Entry 1OUQ (X-ray diffraction, 3.20 A resolution); this record covers chains X and A of the 10 polymer chains in the assembly.

[Chain X]
Molecule: loxP DNA
Sequence (21 nucleotides; row label = number of the first residue in the row):
   116 TGTATGCTAT ACGAAGTTAT C

[Chain A]
Protein: Cre recombinase
From: Enterobacteria phage P1
UniProt: P06956 (RECR_BPP1); residue numbers follow UniProt; this construct covers 1-343
Sequence (343 residues; numbered 1 to 343; the number before each row is that of its first residue):
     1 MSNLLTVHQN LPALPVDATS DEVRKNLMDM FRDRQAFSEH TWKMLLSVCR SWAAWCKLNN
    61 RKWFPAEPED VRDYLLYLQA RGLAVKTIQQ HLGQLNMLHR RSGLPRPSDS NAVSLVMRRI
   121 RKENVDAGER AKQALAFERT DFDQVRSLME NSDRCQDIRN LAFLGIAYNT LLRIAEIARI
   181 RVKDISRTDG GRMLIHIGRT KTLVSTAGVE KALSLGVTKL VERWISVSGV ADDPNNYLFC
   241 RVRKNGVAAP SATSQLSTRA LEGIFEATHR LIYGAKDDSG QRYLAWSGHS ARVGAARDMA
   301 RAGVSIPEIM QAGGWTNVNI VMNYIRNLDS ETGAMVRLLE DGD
Not modelled in the structure: 1-9, 342-343
Swiss-Prot annotation at these positions:
  - active site: Arg173, His289, Arg292, Trp315, Tyr324 (O-(3'-phospho-DNA)-tyrosine intermediate)
From the paper describing this entry:
  - binding site for loxP DNA: His289, Tyr324
  - binding site for loxP DNA: Trp315
  - conformationally variable residues (helix shift): Tyr324
  - catalytic residues: His289 (proposed by the authors, not directly observed)
  - catalytic residues: Lys201 (citing earlier work)

[Interface between chain X and chain A]
Pairs across the interface - 35 pairs, chain X then chain A:
  DG121(X) - Arg106(A)  salt bridge to the phosphate
  DC122(X) - Thr41(A)  sugar contact
  DC122(X) - Arg100(A)  salt bridge to the phosphate
  DT123(X) - Phe37(A)  phosphate contact
  DT123(X) - Ser38(A)  hydrogen bond to the phosphate
  DT123(X) - Thr41(A)  hydrogen bond to the phosphate
  DT123(X) - Gln90(A)  base contact
  DT123(X) - Gln94(A)  base contact
  DA124(X) - Ser38(A)  hydrogen bond to the phosphate
  DA124(X) - His40(A)  phosphate contact
  DA124(X) - Met44(A)  base contact
  DT125(X) - His40(A)  base contact
  DT125(X) - Arg173(A)  phosphate contact
  DT125(X) - Ile174(A)  phosphate contact
  DT125(X) - Ala175(A)  hydrogen bond to the phosphate
  DT125(X) - Glu262(A)  sugar contact
  DT125(X) - His289(A)  phosphate contact
  DA126(X) - Glu262(A)  phosphate contact
  DA126(X) - Arg282(A)  hydrogen bond to the sugar
  DA126(X) - Ser287(A)  hydrogen bond to the phosphate
  DA126(X) - Gly288(A)  hydrogen bond to the phosphate
  DA126(X) - His289(A)  hydrogen bond to the phosphate
  DC127(X) - Arg259(A)  base contact
  DC127(X) - Glu262(A)  base contact
  DC127(X) - Arg282(A)  phosphate contact
  DC127(X) - Tyr283(A)  hydrogen bond to the phosphate
  DC127(X) - Ser287(A)  phosphate contact
  DG128(X) - Arg259(A)  hydrogen bond to the base
  DG128(X) - Lys276(A)  salt bridge to the phosphate
  DA129(X) - Arg259(A)  base contact
  DA134(X) - Arg243(A)  hydrogen bond to the sugar
  DT135(X) - Lys244(A)  base contact
  DT135(X) - Asn245(A)  hydrogen bond to the phosphate
  DC136(X) - Lys244(A)  sugar contact
  DC136(X) - Asn245(A)  phosphate contact
Interface residues without a listed pair, chain A (27 interface residues in all): Met97, Lys201, Thr258, Leu284

[Overview]
12 residues of chain X and 27 residues of chain A are in contact; the contacts include 12 hydrogen bonds and 3
salt bridges. Among the polar pairs are DG128(X)-Arg259(A), DA126(X)-Arg282(A) and DA134(X)-Arg243(A). The
paper reports catalytic residues His289(A) and Lys201(A); a binding site for loxP DNA at His289(A), Tyr324(A)
and Trp315(A).
Here chain X is loxP DNA and chain A is Cre recombinase (Enterobacteria phage P1). Entry 1OUQ (Crystal
structure of wild-type Cre recombinase-loxP synapse) was determined by X-ray diffraction (same publication as
1NZB, 1Q3U and 1Q3V).
